Entry 8FFZ (electron microscopy, 3.80 A resolution); this record covers chains B and E of the 10 polymer chains in the assembly.

# Chain B
Molecule: Transcription factor tau 138 kDa subunit
Source organism: Saccharomyces cerevisiae
UniProtKB: P34111 (TFC3_YEAST); residues 1-1160 here = UniProt positions 1-1160
Chain sequence (1160 residues; row label = number of the first residue in the row):
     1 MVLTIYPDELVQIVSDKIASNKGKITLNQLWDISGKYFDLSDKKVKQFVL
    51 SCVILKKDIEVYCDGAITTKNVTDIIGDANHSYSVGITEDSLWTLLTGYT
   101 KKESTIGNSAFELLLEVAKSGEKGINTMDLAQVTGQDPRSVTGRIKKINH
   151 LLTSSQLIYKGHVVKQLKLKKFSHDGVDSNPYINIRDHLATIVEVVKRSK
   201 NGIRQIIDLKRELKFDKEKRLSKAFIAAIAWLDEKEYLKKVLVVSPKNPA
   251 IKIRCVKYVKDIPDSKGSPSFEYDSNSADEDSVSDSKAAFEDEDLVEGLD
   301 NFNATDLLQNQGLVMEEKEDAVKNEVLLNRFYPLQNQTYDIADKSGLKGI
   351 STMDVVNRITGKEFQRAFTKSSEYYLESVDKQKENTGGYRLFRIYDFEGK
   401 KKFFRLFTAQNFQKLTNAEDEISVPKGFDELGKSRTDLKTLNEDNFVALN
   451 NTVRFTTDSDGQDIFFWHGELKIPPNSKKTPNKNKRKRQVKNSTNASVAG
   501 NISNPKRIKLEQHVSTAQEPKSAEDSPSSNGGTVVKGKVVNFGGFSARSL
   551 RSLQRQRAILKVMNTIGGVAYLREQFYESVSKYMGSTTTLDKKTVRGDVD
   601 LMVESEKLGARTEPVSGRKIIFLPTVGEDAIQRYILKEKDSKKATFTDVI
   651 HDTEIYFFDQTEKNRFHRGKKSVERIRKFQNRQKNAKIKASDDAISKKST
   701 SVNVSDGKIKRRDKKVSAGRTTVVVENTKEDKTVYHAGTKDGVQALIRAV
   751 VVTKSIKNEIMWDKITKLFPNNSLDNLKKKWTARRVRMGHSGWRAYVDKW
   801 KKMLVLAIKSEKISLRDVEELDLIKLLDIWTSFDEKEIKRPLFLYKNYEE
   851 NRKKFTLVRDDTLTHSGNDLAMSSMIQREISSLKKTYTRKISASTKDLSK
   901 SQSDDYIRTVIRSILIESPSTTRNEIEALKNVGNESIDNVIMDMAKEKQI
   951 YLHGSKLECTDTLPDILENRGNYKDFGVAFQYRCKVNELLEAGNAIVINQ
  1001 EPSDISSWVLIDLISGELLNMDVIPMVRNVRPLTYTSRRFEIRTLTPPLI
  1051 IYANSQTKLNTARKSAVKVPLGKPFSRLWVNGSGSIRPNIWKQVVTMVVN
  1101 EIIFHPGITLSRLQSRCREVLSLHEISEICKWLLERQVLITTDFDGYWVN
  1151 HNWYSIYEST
Disordered / not traced: 173-182, 264-299, 320-325, 380-387, 418-424, 471-547, 658-739, 861-871, 919-923, 1028-1040

# Chain E
Molecule: Transcription factor tau 91 kDa subunit
Source organism: Saccharomyces cerevisiae
UniProtKB: Q06339 (TFC6_YEAST); residues 1-672 here = UniProt positions 1-672
Chain sequence (672 residues; each row starts with the number of its first residue):
     1 MAVIPAKKRGRPRKSVVAEVPYDSLASPVSENSGSKRPRRNASKKAVANF
    51 AQLVHAGRDDVINTTQVNNVDDTDDDDFVLNDEGDGEESDNVEIEFENEL
   101 ESTKNEVADLNSSGSGASVRPSGRRNTVQKLRLKKNSTKNMKSSSPGSSL
   151 GQKGRPIRLLKDLSSARDKIERIYGLNKEKLLLLAKVKEGFETSVFDFPF
   201 KNIQPDSPYFVCLDPPCKKESAYNKVIGDKNRTVYHEINKTEFENMIKLR
   251 TKRLKLLIGEVDAEVSTGDKIEFPVLANGKRRGFIYNVGGLVTDIAWLNI
   301 EENTDIGKDIQYLAVAVSQYMDEPLNEHLEMFDKEKHSSCIQIFKMNTST
   351 LHCVKVQTIVHSFGEVWDLKWHEGCHAPHLVGCLSFVSQEGTINFLEIID
   401 NATDVHVFKMCEKPSLTLSLADSLITTFDFLSPTTVVCGFKNGFVAEFDL
   451 TDPEVPSFYDQVHDSYILSVSTAYSDFEDTVVSTVAVDGYFYIFNPKDIA
   501 TTKTTVSRFRGSNLVPVVYCPQIYSYIYSDGASSLRAVPSRAAFAVHPLV
   551 SRETTITAIGVSRLHPMVLAGSADGSLIITNAARRLLHGIKNSSATQKSL
   601 RLWKWDYSIKDDKYRIDSSYEVYPLTVNDVSKAKIDAHGINITCTKWNET
   651 SAGGKCYAFSNSAGLLTLEYLS
Disordered / not traced: 1-154

# Interface between chain B and chain E
Pairs across the interface - 132 pairs, chain B then chain E:
  Val-326(B) with Glu-330(E)
  Leu-327(B) with Asn-326(E); Glu-327(E); Glu-330(E)
  Leu-328(B) with Leu-329(E); Glu-330(E); Met-331(E), hydrogen bond (backbone-backbone); Asn-513(E)
  Asn-329(B) with Pro-324(E); Leu-325(E); Asn-326(E), hydrogen bond (side chain-backbone); Leu-329(E); Glu-330(E)
  Arg-330(B) with Leu-329(E); Met-331(E); Trp-367(E); Thr-426(E), hydrogen bond (side chain-backbone); Tyr-466(E); Leu-468(E), hydrogen bond (side chain-backbone); Asn-513(E); Leu-514(E)
  Phe-331(B) with Thr-293(E); Glu-365(E); Trp-367(E), hydrophobic; Leu-514(E)
  Tyr-332(B) with Leu-291(E), hydrophobic; Met-321(E), hydrogen bond (side chain-backbone); Asp-322(E); Glu-323(E); Pro-324(E), hydrophobic; His-638(E); Asn-641(E); Ser-662(E), hydrogen bond
  Pro-333(B) with Thr-555(E); Thr-557(E); Ala-573(E), hydrophobic
  Leu-334(B) with Asn-513(E)
  Gln-335(B) with Thr-554(E); Thr-555(E), hydrogen bond; Lys-634(E)
  Asn-336(B) with Pro-324(E); Asp-636(E), hydrogen bond (side chain-backbone); His-638(E), hydrogen bond
  Gln-337(B) with Pro-324(E); Leu-325(E)
  Tyr-339(B) with His-638(E)
  Asp-340(B) with Pro-324(E); Leu-325(E), hydrogen bond (side chain-backbone)
  Lys-344(B) with Glu-323(E), salt bridge; Leu-325(E), hydrogen bond (side chain-backbone)
  Ile-359(B) with Leu-325(E), hydrophobic
  Phe-364(B) with Val-487(E), hydrophobic; Gly-511(E); Asn-513(E)
  Ala-367(B) with Gly-511(E)
  Ser-371(B) with Gly-511(E)
  Tyr-374(B) with Arg-510(E), hydrogen bond; Ser-631(E); Ala-633(E), hydrophobic
  Tyr-375(B) with Ala-633(E); Ile-635(E), hydrophobic
  Tyr-389(B) with Tyr-607(E); Ile-609(E), hydrophobic; Ile-635(E); Ala-637(E), hydrophobic; His-638(E)
  Leu-391(B) with Ile-635(E), hydrophobic
  Pro-425(B) with Ile-609(E); Lys-610(E)
  Lys-426(B) with Ile-609(E), hydrogen bond (backbone-backbone)
  Gly-427(B) with Ser-608(E); Asp-611(E)
  Phe-428(B) with Ser-608(E), hydrogen bond (backbone-side chain); Asp-611(E), hydrogen bond (backbone-side chain); Arg-615(E)
  Asp-429(B) with Arg-615(E), hydrogen bond (backbone-side chain)
  Leu-431(B) with Arg-615(E); Asp-617(E)
  Gly-432(B) with Asp-617(E), hydrogen bond (backbone-side chain); Ser-619(E), hydrogen bond (backbone-side chain)
  Ser-434(B) with Ser-619(E); Tyr-620(E), hydrogen bond (side chain-backbone)
  Arg-435(B) with Ala-277(E); Asn-278(E)
  Thr-436(B) with Asn-278(E); Tyr-620(E)
  Asp-437(B) with Asn-278(E)
  Leu-438(B) with Asp-197(E); Leu-600(E), hydrophobic; Leu-602(E), hydrophobic; Tyr-620(E), hydrophobic
  Leu-441(B) with Phe-196(E); Leu-600(E), hydrophobic; Tyr-620(E), hydrophobic
  Asn-442(B) with Thr-193(E); Ser-194(E); Val-195(E), hydrogen bond (side chain-backbone); Phe-196(E), hydrogen bond (side chain-backbone); Asp-197(E), hydrogen bond (side chain-backbone)
  Asn-445(B) with Val-195(E); Phe-196(E); Lys-598(E)
  Phe-446(B) with Glu-192(E); Thr-193(E); Val-195(E), hydrophobic; Arg-584(E)
  Val-447(B) with Arg-584(E), hydrogen bond (backbone-side chain)
  Ala-448(B) with Glu-192(E)
  Leu-449(B) with Glu-192(E), hydrogen bond (backbone-side chain); Arg-584(E); His-588(E); Thr-596(E)
  Asn-450(B) with His-588(E), hydrogen bond (backbone-side chain); Gly-589(E), hydrogen bond (side chain-backbone)
  Asn-451(B) with Ala-166(E)
  Thr-452(B) with Ile-170(E); Lys-188(E); Leu-587(E), hydrogen bond (side chain-backbone); His-588(E)
  Val-453(B) with Ala-185(E); Lys-188(E)
  Arg-454(B) with Lys-188(E); Glu-189(E), salt bridge
  Phe-455(B) with Ala-185(E); Lys-186(E)
  Asp-463(B) with Leu-182(E); Lys-186(E), salt bridge
  Phe-465(B) with Lys-178(E); Leu-181(E), hydrophobic; Leu-182(E)
  Trp-467(B) with Leu-181(E), hydrophobic
  Glu-470(B) with Arg-167(E), hydrogen bond (backbone-side chain)
Interface residues without a listed pair, chain B (54 interface residues in all): Thr-360, Lys-433
Interface residues without a listed pair, chain E (77 interface residues in all): Leu-176, Leu-184, Tyr-209, Leu-257, Glu-621, Val-622, Leu-671
The authors on this interface:
  - interface residues, chain B: Pro-425(B)

# Overview
Chain B and chain E form an interface of 54 and 77 residues respectively, with 28 hydrogen bonds and 3 salt
bridges. Among the polar pairs are Lys-344(B)/Glu-323(E), Arg-454(B)/Glu-189(E) and Asp-463(B)/Lys-186(E). The
paper reports the interface residue Pro-425(B).
Here chain B is Transcription factor tau 138 kDa subunit and chain E is Transcription factor tau 91 kDa
subunit, both from Saccharomyces cerevisiae. Entry 8FFZ (TFIIIA-TFIIIC-Brf1-TBP complex bound to 5S rRNA gene)
was determined by electron microscopy.
